Entry 5OE0 (X-ray diffraction, 2.05 A resolution); this record covers chains A and B.

# Chain A (and B)
Molecule: Beta-lactamase
Source organism: Klebsiella pneumoniae
Notes: EC 3.5.2.6; chain B of this document is another copy of the same molecule, construct and numbering; everything in this record applies to it too
Reference sequence: G5CKK8 (G5CKK8_KLEPN); residues 1-265 here = UniProt positions 1-265
Sequence (265 residues; row label = number of the first residue in the row):
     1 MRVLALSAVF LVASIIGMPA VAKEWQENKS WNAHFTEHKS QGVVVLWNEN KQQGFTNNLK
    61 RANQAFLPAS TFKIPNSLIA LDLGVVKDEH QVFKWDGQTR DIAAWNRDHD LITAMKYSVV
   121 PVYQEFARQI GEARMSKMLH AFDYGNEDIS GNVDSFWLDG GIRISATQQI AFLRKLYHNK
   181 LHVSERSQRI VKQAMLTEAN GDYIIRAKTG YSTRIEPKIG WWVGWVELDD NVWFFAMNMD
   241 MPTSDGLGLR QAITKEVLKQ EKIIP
Unresolved in the structure: 1-23
Modified positions: Lys73 (lysine nz-carboxylic acid; KCX)
From the paper describing this entry:
  - contacts within the chain: His90-Asp110, Glu125-Arg128 (salt bridge), Glu125-Gln129 (hydrogen bond), Asp159-Arg214 (salt bridge), Glu216-Lys218
  - conformationally variable residues: His90

# How chain A and chain B interact
Contacting residue pairs (28; chain A residue first):
  Glu89(A) - Arg189(B)  salt bridge
  His90(A) - Tyr177(B)  hydrogen bond
  Thr113(A) - Asp229(B)
  Lys116(A) - Gly201(B)  hydrogen bond (side chain-backbone)
  Lys116(A) - Asp229(B)  salt bridge
  Tyr117(A) - Asp229(B)  hydrogen bond
  Tyr177(A) - His90(B)  hydrogen bond
  Glu185(A) - Arg186(B)  salt bridge
  Arg186(A) - Glu185(B)  salt bridge
  Arg189(A) - Glu89(B)  salt bridge
  Arg189(A) - Ile190(B)
  Arg189(A) - Gln193(B)  hydrogen bond
  Ile190(A) - Arg189(B)
  Gln193(A) - Arg189(B)  hydrogen bond
  Leu196(A) - Leu196(B)  hydrophobic
  Leu196(A) - Ile204(B)  hydrophobic
  Leu196(A) - Arg206(B)
  Thr197(A) - Asn200(B)
  Glu198(A) - Ala199(B)
  Ala199(A) - Leu196(B)  hydrophobic
  Ala199(A) - Glu198(B)
  Ala199(A) - Ala199(B)  hydrogen bond (backbone-backbone)
  Asn200(A) - Thr197(B)
  Gly201(A) - Lys116(B)  hydrogen bond (backbone-side chain)
  Arg206(A) - Leu196(B)
  Asp229(A) - Thr113(B)
  Asp229(A) - Lys116(B)  salt bridge
  Asp229(A) - Tyr117(B)  hydrogen bond
Other interface residues (no listed pair), chain A (22 interface residues in all): Arg107, Asp202, Ile204
Other interface residues (no listed pair), chain B (22 interface residues in all): Arg107, Asp230

# In short
The chain A/chain B interface involves 22 residues from each chain; the contacts include 9 hydrogen bonds and
6 salt bridges. Polar pairs include Glu89(A)-Arg189(B), Lys116(A)-Asp229(B) and Glu185(A)-Arg186(B). From the
paper: conformational variability at His90(A); contacts within the chain involving Asp110(A), His90(A) and
Glu125(A) among others.
Chain A and chain B are both Beta-lactamase (Klebsiella pneumoniae); the structure, Crystal structure of the
beta-lactamase oxa-181, was determined by X-ray diffraction (same publication as 5ODZ and 5OE2).
